PDB entry 2OYI | X-ray diffraction, 2.70 A resolution | chains A and C of the 5 polymer chains in the assembly

Chain A:
Protein: Fibrinogen alpha chain
From: Homo sapiens
Reference sequence: P02671 (FIBA_HUMAN); residues 126-191 here correspond to UniProt positions 145-210 (UniProt number = residue number + 19)
Chain sequence (66 residues; numbered 126 to 191; the number before each row is that of its first residue):
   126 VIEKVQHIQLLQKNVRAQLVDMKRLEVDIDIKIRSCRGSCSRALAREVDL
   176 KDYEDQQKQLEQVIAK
Disordered / not traced: 191

Chain C:
Protein: Fibrinogen gamma chain
From: Homo sapiens
Reference sequence: P02679 (FIBG_HUMAN); residues 96-406 here correspond to UniProt positions 122-432 (UniProt number = residue number + 26)
Chain sequence (311 residues; each row starts with the number of its first residue):
    96 YEASILTHDSSIRYLQEIYNSNNQKIVNLKEKVAQLEAQCQEPCKDTVQI
   146 HDITGKDCQDIANKGAKQSGLYFIKPLKANQQFLVYCEIDGSGNGWTVFQ
   196 KRLDGSVDFKKNWIQYKEGFGHLSPTGTTEFWLGNEKIHLISTQSAIPYA
   246 LRVELEDWNGRTSTADYAMFKVGPEADKYRLTYAYFAGGDAGDAFDGFDF
   296 GDAPSAKFFTSHNGMQFSTWDNDNDKFEGNCAEQDGSGWWMNKCHAGHLN
   346 GVYYQGGTYSKASTPNGYDNGIIWATWKTRWYSMKKTTMKIIPFNRLTIG
   396 EGQQHHLGGAK
Disordered / not traced: 395-406
Construct notes: engineered mutation A298 (Asp324 in P02679), A301 (Asp327 in P02679)
UniProt features mapped onto this chain:
  - region: T374 to E396 (Gamma-chain polymerization, binding amino end of another fibrin alpha chain), G397 to K406 (Platelet aggregation and Staphylococcus clumping)
  - binding site (Ca(2+)): D318, D320, F322, G324
  - glycosylation: N308 (N-linked (GlcNAc...) asparagine)
  - cross-link: Q398 (Isoglutamyl lysine isopeptide (Gln-Lys) (interchain with K-432)), K406 (Isoglutamyl lysine isopeptide (Lys-Gln) (interchain with Q-424))
Disulfides: C153-C182, C326-C339

Interface between chain A and chain C:
Disulfides between the chains: C161(A)-C135(C)
Pairs across the interface (29):
  K129(A) - H103(C)
  H132(A) - I107(C)
  H132(A) - Q111(C)
  L136(A) - I107(C)
  L136(A) - L110(C)  hydrophobic
  N139(A) - Y114(C)
  Q143(A) - Y114(C)  hydrogen bond (side chain-backbone)
  Q143(A) - N117(C)
  Q143(A) - N118(C)
  D146(A) - I121(C)
  D146(A) - K125(C)  salt bridge
  M147(A) - I121(C)  hydrophobic
  L150(A) - L124(C)  hydrophobic
  L150(A) - K125(C)
  D153(A) - V128(C)
  I154(A) - L124(C)  hydrophobic
  I154(A) - V128(C)  hydrophobic
  K157(A) - E132(C)  salt bridge
  S160(A) - C135(C)
  C161(A) - C135(C)  disulfide
  G163(A) - E137(C)
  G163(A) - P138(C)
  G163(A) - C139(C)  hydrogen bond (backbone-side chain)
  S164(A) - Q134(C)
  S164(A) - C135(C)
  S164(A) - Q136(C)
  S164(A) - E137(C)  hydrogen bond (side chain-backbone)
  C165(A) - Q134(C)
  C165(A) - C135(C)  hydrophobic
Interface residues without a listed pair, chain A (19 interface residues in all): I133, V140, I158
Interface residues without a listed pair, chain C (21 interface residues in all): I100, D104, L131

Summary:
19 residues of chain A face 21 of chain C across their interface, with 1 disulfide bond, 3 hydrogen bonds and
2 salt bridges. Polar pairs include D146(A)-K125(C), K157(A)-E132(C) and Q143(A)-Y114(C). Curated annotation
(UniProt) lists 4 Ca2+-binding residues on chain C.
Chain A is Fibrinogen alpha chain and chain C is Fibrinogen gamma chain, both from Homo sapiens; the
structure, Crystal Structure of Fragment D of gammaD298,301A Fibrinogen with the Peptide Ligand
Gly-Pro-Arg-Pro-Amide, was determined by X-ray diffraction (same publication as 2OYH).
